8FK7 - chains K and N of the 20 polymer chains in the assembly; structure by electron microscopy, 4.30 A resolution (low resolution: residue-level contacts below are approximate; hydrogen-bond / salt-bridge calls are withheld).

== Chain K (and N) ==
Molecule: Flagellin
From: Pyrobaculum calidifontis
Notes: chain N of this document is another copy of the same molecule, construct and numbering; everything in this record applies to it too
Reference sequence: A3MVU7 (A3MVU7_PYRCJ); numbering as in UniProt (aligned over 1-144)
Chain sequence (144 residues; each row starts with the number of its first residue):
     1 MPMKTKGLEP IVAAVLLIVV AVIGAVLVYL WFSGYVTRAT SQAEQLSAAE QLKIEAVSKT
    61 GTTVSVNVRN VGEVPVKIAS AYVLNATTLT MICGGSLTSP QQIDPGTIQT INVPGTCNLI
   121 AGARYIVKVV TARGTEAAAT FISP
Not modelled in the structure: 1-8
Disulfides: Cys-93/Cys-117
Reported in the primary citation:
  - post-translational modification sites: Asn-85

== Chain K / chain N interface ==
Contacting residue pairs - 7 pairs, chain K then chain N:
  Leu-17(K) with Glu-9(N)
  Ala-21(K) with Ile-11(N)
  Gly-24(K) with Ile-11(N)
  Ala-25(K) with Ile-11(N)
  Val-28(K) with Ile-11(N)
  Thr-87(K) with Glu-73(N); Val-74(N)
Other interface residues (no listed pair), chain K (9 interface residues in all): Trp-31, Ala-86, Leu-89
Other interface residues (no listed pair), chain N (6 interface residues in all): Ile-18, Glu-44

== In short ==
9 residues of chain K face 6 of chain N across their interface. From the paper: a modification site at
Asn-85(K).
Both chains are Flagellin (Pyrobaculum calidifontis). Entry 8FK7 (Structure of the Pyrobaculum calidifontis
flagellar-like archaeal type IV pilus) was determined by electron microscopy (same publication as 8FJ5, 8FJS,
8FK0 and 7TXI).
